Entry 7CR0 (electron microscopy, 3.10 A resolution); this record covers chains A and C of the 4 polymer chains in the assembly.

[Chain A (and C)]
Molecule: Potassium voltage-gated channel subfamily KQT member 2
Organism: Homo sapiens
Notes: chain C of this document is another copy of the same molecule, construct and numbering; everything in this record applies to it too
UniProtKB: O43526 (KCNQ2_HUMAN); numbering as in UniProt (aligned over 64-702)
Amino-acid sequence (656 residues; row label = number of the first residue in the row):
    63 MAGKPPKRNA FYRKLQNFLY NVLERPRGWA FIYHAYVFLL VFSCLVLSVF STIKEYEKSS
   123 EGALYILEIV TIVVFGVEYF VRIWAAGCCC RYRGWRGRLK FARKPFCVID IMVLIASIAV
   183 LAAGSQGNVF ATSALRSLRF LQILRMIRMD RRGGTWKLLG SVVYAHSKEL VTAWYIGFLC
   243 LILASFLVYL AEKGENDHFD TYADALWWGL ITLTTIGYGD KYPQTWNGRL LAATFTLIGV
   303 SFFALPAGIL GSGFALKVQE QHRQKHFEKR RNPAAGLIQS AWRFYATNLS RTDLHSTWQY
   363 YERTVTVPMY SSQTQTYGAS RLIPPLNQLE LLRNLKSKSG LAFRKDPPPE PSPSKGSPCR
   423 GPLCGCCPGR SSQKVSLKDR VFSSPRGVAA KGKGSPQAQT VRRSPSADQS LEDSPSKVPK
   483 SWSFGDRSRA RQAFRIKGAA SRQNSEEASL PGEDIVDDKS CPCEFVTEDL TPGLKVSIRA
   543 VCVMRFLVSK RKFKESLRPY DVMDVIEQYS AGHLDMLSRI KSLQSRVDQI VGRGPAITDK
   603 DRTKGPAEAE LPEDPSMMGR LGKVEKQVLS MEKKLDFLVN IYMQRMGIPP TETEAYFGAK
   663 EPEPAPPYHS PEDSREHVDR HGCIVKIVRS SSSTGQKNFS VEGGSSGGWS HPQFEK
Disordered / not traced: 63-69, 185-194, 331-718
Sequence notes: initiating methionine (63); expression tag (703-718)

[How chain A and chain C interact]
Residue-residue contacts (5; chain A residue first):
  Phe112(A) - Trp288(C)  hydrophobic
  Tyr118(A) - Trp288(C)
  Trp288(A) - Phe112(C)  hydrophobic
  Trp288(A) - Tyr118(C)
  Ser314(A) - Ser314(C)
Other interface residues (no listed pair), chain A (6 interface residues in all): Ile278, Gly279
Other interface residues (no listed pair), chain C (6 interface residues in all): Ile278, Gly279

[Overview]
The chain A/chain C interface involves 6 residues from each chain.
Both chains are Potassium voltage-gated channel subfamily KQT member 2 (Homo sapiens). Entry 7CR0 (human KCNQ2
in apo state) was determined by electron microscopy together with 7CR1, 7CR2, 7CR3, 7CR4 and 7CR7 from the
same study.
